Entry 4USL (X-ray diffraction, 1.65 A resolution); this record covers chains A and D.

[Chain A]
Protein: Sorcin
Source organism: Homo sapiens
UniProt: P30626 (SORCN_HUMAN); residues 1-198 here = UniProt positions 1-198
Amino-acid sequence (198 residues; each row starts with the number of its first residue):
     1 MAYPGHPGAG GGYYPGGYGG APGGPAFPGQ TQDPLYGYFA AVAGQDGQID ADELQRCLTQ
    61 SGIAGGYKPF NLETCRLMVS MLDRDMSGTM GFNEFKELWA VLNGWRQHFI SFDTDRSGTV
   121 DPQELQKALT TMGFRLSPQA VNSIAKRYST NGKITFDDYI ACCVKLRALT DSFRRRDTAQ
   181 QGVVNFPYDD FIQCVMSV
Not modelled in the structure: 1-25
Ion coordination: Ca2+ site 1: Ala43, Asp46, Gln48, Glu53; Ca2+ site 2: Asp83, Asp85, Ser87, Thr89, Glu94; Ca2+ site 3: Asp113, Asp115, Ser117, Thr119, Glu124
Swiss-Prot annotation at these positions:
  - binding site (Ca(2+)): Asp83, Asp85, Ser87, Thr89, Glu94, Asp113, Asp115, Ser117, Thr119, Glu124
  - mutagenesis: Phe112 (F112L: Reduces affinity for calcium 5-fold)
What the authors report for this chain:
  - Ca2+ coordination: Gln48, Asp113, Asp115, Ser117, Glu124
  - contacts within the chain: Gln48-Thr89 (hydrogen bond)
  - conformationally variable residues (loop rearrangement): Tyr67, Ser80, Met81, Met86, Ile110, Asp113, Asp115, Arg116, Ser117, Gly118, Ser143, Ser197

[Chain D]
Protein: Sorcin
Source organism: Homo sapiens
UniProt: P30626 (SORCN_HUMAN); residues 1-32 here = UniProt positions 1-32
Amino-acid sequence (32 residues; row label = number of the first residue in the row):
     1 MAYPGHPGAG GGYYPGGYGG APGGPAFPGQ TQ
Not modelled in the structure: 1-11, 18-32

[How chain A and chain D interact]
Pairs across the interface (16):
  Met81(A) - Tyr13(D)
  Leu82(A) - Tyr13(D)  hydrophobic
  Glu97(A) - Tyr13(D)  hydrogen bond
  Glu97(A) - Tyr14(D)  hydrogen bond
  Val101(A) - Tyr13(D)
  Val101(A) - Tyr14(D)
  Gly104(A) - Pro15(D)
  Trp105(A) - Tyr13(D)  hydrogen bond (side chain-backbone)
  Trp105(A) - Tyr14(D)
  Trp105(A) - Pro15(D)
  His108(A) - Pro15(D)
  His108(A) - Gly17(D)  hydrogen bond (side chain-backbone)
  Thr131(A) - Gly17(D)
  Met132(A) - Gly16(D)
  Met132(A) - Gly17(D)
  Arg167(A) - Gly12(D)
Also at the interface, not in a pair above, chain A (12 interface residues in all): Met78, Val164
The authors on this interface:
  - pairs named by the authors: Glu97(A)-Tyr13(D) (hydrogen bond), Glu97(A)-Tyr14(D) (hydrogen bond), Trp105(A)-Pro15(D) (pi stacking), Trp105(A)-Tyr13(D) (hydrogen bond)
  - interface residues, chain A: Met78(A), Met81(A), Leu82(A), Val101(A), Gly104(A), His108(A), Thr131(A), Met132(A), Val164(A), Arg167(A)

[In short]
Chain A and chain D form an interface of 12 and 6 residues respectively, with 4 hydrogen bonds. Polar contacts
include Glu97(A)-Tyr13(D), Glu97(A)-Tyr14(D) and Trp105(A)-Tyr13(D). The authors report hydrogen bonds between
Glu97(A) and Tyr13(D), Glu97(A) and Tyr14(D) and Trp105(A) and Tyr13(D); pi stacking between Trp105(A) and
Pro15(D). From the paper: interface residues Met78(A), Met81(A) and Leu82(A) among others; Ca2+ coordination
by Gln48(A), Asp113(A) and Asp115(A) among others.
Chain A is Sorcin and chain D is Sorcin, both from Homo sapiens; the structure, The X-ray structure of calcium
bound human sorcin, was determined by X-ray diffraction (same publication as 4UPG).
